3RAX - chains A and E of the 3 polymer chains in the assembly; structure by X-ray diffraction, 1.89 A resolution.

== Chain A ==
Molecule: DNA polymerase IV
Organism: Sulfolobus solfataricus
Notes: EC 2.7.7.7
UniProt: Q97W02 (DPO42_SULSO); numbering as in UniProt (aligned over 2-341)
Chain sequence (341 residues; row label = number of the first residue in the row):
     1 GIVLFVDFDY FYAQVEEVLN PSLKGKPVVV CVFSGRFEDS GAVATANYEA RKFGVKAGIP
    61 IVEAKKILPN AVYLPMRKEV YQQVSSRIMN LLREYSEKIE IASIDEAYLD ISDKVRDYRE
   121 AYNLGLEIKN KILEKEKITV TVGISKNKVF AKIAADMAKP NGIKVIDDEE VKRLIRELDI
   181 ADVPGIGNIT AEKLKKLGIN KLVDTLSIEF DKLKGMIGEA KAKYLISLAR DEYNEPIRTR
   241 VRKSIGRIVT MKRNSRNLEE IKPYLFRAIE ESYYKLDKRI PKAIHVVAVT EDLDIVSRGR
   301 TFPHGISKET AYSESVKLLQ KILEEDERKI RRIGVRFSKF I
Construct notes: expression tag (1)
Swiss-Prot annotation at these positions:
  - active site: Glu106
  - binding site (Mg(2+)): Asp7, Asp105
  - site: Tyr12 (Substrate discrimination)
  - mutagenesis: Asp105 to Glu106 (Loss of function)
Metal / ion sites: Ca2+ site 1: Asp7, Asp105, Glu106 (together with 2'-deoxyguanosine-5'-triphosphate); Ca2+ site 2: Asp7, Phe8, Asp105 (together with 2'-deoxyguanosine-5'-triphosphate); Ca2+ site 3: Ala181, Ile186
Small-molecule neighbours: 2'-deoxyguanosine-5'-triphosphate (DGT): Asp7, Phe8, Asp9, Tyr10, Phe11, Tyr12, Val32, Val43, Ala44, Thr45, Tyr48, Arg51, Ala57, Gly58, Met76, Ile104, Asp105, Lys159

== Chain E ==
Molecule: 20-nt DNA strand
Sequence (20 nucleotides; each row starts with the number of its first residue):
   900 CCTAACXCTA CCATCCAACC
Disordered / not traced: 900-901
Modified residues: MG1 (2'-deoxy-1-methylguanosine 5'-(dihydrogen phosphate)) at position 906

== Chain A / chain E interface ==
Contacting residue pairs (39; chain A residue first):
  Val32(A) - DC905(E)  base contact
  Val32(A) - MG1_906(E)  sugar contact
  Phe37(A) - DA904(E)  phosphate contact
  Ser40(A) - DA904(E)  phosphate contact
  Gly41(A) - DA904(E)  hydrogen bond to the phosphate
  Ala42(A) - DC905(E)  sugar contact
  Gly58(A) - DC905(E)  base contact
  Pro60(A) - DA903(E)  base contact
  Pro60(A) - DA904(E)  sugar contact
  Val62(A) - DA903(E)  phosphate contact
  Lys66(A) - DT902(E)  hydrogen bond to the sugar
  Lys66(A) - DA903(E)  salt bridge to the phosphate
  Gly218(A) - DA912(E)  phosphate contact
  Glu219(A) - DA912(E)  hydrogen bond to the phosphate
  Ala220(A) - DC911(E)  phosphate contact
  Ala220(A) - DA912(E)  hydrogen bond to the phosphate
  Arg240(A) - DA909(E)  sugar contact
  Val241(A) - DA909(E)  phosphate contact
  Arg242(A) - DT908(E)  salt bridge to the phosphate
  Arg242(A) - DA909(E)  phosphate contact
  Lys243(A) - DA909(E)  hydrogen bond to the phosphate
  Lys243(A) - DC910(E)  salt bridge to the phosphate
  Ser244(A) - DT908(E)  sugar contact
  Ser244(A) - DA909(E)  hydrogen bond to the phosphate
  Ile245(A) - DT908(E)  phosphate contact
  Gly246(A) - DT908(E)  hydrogen bond to the phosphate
  Arg247(A) - MG1_906(E)  salt bridge to the phosphate
  Arg247(A) - DC907(E)  salt bridge to the phosphate
  Ile248(A) - MG1_906(E)  phosphate contact
  Ile248(A) - DC907(E)  hydrogen bond to the phosphate
  Val249(A) - MG1_906(E)  phosphate contact
  Thr250(A) - DC905(E)  sugar contact
  Thr250(A) - MG1_906(E)  hydrogen bond to the phosphate
  Lys275(A) - DC907(E)  salt bridge to the phosphate
  Leu293(A) - DA904(E)  base contact
  Arg331(A) - DA904(E)  salt bridge to the phosphate
  Arg331(A) - DC905(E)  salt bridge to the phosphate
  Arg332(A) - DC905(E)  sugar contact
  Arg332(A) - MG1_906(E)  salt bridge to the phosphate
Also at the interface, not in a pair above, chain A (28 interface residues in all): Ser34

== Overview ==
The interface between chain A and chain E involves 28 residues on one side and 11 on the other, with 9
hydrogen bonds and 9 salt bridges. Polar contacts include Lys66(A)-DT902(E), Gly41(A)-DA904(E) and
Glu219(A)-DA912(E). Bound to chain A: 2'-deoxyguanosine-5'-triphosphate.
Here chain A is DNA polymerase IV (Sulfolobus solfataricus) and chain E is a 20-nt DNA strand. Entry 3RAX
(Dpo4 extension ternary complex with 3'-terminal primer T base opposite the 1-methylguanine (M1G) lesion) was
determined by X-ray diffraction, deposited together with 3RAQ, 3RB0, 3RB3, 3RB4 and 3RB6.
